PDB entry 8SSD | X-ray diffraction, 2.40 A resolution | chains A and B of the 3 polymer chains in the assembly

Chain A (and B):
Molecule: Methionine synthase
Source organism: Thermus thermophilus HB8
Notes: EC 2.1.1.13; chain B of this document is another copy of the same molecule, construct and numbering; everything in this record applies to it too
UniProt: Q5SKM5 (Q5SKM5_THET8); residues 663-1185 here = UniProt positions 663-1185
Amino-acid sequence (523 residues; numbered 663 to 1185; the number before each row is that of its first residue):
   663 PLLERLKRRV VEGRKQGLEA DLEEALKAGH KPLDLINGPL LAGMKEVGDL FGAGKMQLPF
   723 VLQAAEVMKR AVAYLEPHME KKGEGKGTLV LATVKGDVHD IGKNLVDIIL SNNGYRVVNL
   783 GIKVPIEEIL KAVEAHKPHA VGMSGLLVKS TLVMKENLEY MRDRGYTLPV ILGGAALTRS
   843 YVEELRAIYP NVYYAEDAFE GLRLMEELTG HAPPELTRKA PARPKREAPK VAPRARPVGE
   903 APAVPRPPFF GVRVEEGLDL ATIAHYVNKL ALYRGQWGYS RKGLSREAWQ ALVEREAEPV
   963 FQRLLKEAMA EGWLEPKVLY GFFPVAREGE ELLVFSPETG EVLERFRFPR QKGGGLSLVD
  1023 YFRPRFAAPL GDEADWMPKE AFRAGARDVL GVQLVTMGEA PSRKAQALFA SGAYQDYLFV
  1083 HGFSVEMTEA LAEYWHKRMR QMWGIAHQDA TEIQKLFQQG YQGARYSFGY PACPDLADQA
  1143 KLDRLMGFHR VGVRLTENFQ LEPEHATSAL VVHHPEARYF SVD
Unresolved in the structure: 743-745, 881-894 (chain B: 743-745, 881-898)

Interface between chain A and chain B:
Pairs across the interface (30; chain A residue first):
  G913(A) - R908(B)
  V914(A) - R908(B)
  V914(A) - P910(B)
  R915(A) - P910(B)
  R915(A) - R915(B)
  V916(A) - M1104(B)
  E918(A) - R1100(B)  salt bridge
  E918(A) - Q1103(B)
  E918(A) - M1104(B)
  S998(A) - D1037(B)  hydrogen bond (side chain-backbone)
  E1000(A) - M1039(B)
  E1000(A) - P1040(B)
  E1000(A) - K1041(B)  hydrogen bond (side chain-backbone)
  T1001(A) - A1036(B)
  T1001(A) - K1041(B)
  L1005(A) - D1037(B)
  E1042(A) - K1041(B)  salt bridge
  R1146(A) - R908(B)  hydrogen bond (backbone-side chain)
  R1146(A) - D1034(B)
  L1147(A) - R908(B)  hydrogen bond (backbone-side chain)
  M1148(A) - R908(B)  hydrogen bond (backbone-side chain)
  H1151(A) - G1106(B)
  H1151(A) - H1109(B)
  R1152(A) - R908(B)
  R1152(A) - P909(B)  hydrogen bond (side chain-backbone)
  R1152(A) - P910(B)
  R1152(A) - Q1103(B)
  R1152(A) - G1106(B)
  V1153(A) - H1109(B)
  G1154(A) - H1109(B)  hydrogen bond (backbone-side chain)
Interface residues without a listed pair, chain A (20 interface residues in all): E1003, D1145, G1149
Interface residues without a listed pair, chain B (16 interface residues in all): W1038

Overview:
Chain A and chain B form an interface of 20 and 16 residues respectively, with 7 hydrogen bonds and 2 salt
bridges. Polar contacts include E918(A)-R1100(B), E1042(A)-K1041(B) and S998(A)-D1037(B).
Chain A and chain B are both Methionine synthase (Thermus thermophilus HB8); the structure, Methionine
synthase, C-terminal fragment, Cobalamin and Reactivation Domains from Thermus thermophilus HB8, was
determined by X-ray diffraction together with 8SSC and 8SSE from the same study.
